PDB entry 4Q6Y | X-ray diffraction, 3.00 A resolution | chains A and B

[Chain A (and B)]
Molecule: Ig gamma-1 chain C region
From: Homo sapiens
Notes: chain B of this document is another copy of the same molecule, construct and numbering; everything in this record applies to it too
UniProt: P01857 (IGHG1_HUMAN); residues 226-446 here correspond to UniProt positions 109-329 (UniProt number = residue number - 117)
Sequence (221 residues; each row starts with the number of its first residue):
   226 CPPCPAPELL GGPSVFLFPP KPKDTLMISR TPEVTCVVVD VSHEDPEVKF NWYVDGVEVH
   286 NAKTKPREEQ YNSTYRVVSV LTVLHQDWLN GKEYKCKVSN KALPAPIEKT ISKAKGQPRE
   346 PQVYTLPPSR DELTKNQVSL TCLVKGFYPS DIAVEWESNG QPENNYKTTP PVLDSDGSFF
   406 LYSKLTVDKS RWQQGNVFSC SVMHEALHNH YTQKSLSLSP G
Disordered / not traced: 226-235, 444-446 (chain B: 226-237, 330, 445-446)
UniProt features mapped onto this chain:
  - glycosylation: Asn297 (N-linked (GlcNAc...) (complex) asparagine)
Disulfide bonds: Cys261-Cys321, Cys367-Cys425
Covalently attached groups: glycan linked to Asn297
From the paper describing this entry:
  - post-translational modification sites: Asn297
  - conformationally variable residues (side-chain flip): Phe241

[How chain A and chain B interact]
Residue-residue contacts (44):
  Tyr349(A) with Ser354(B); Asp356(B); Glu357(B); Lys360(B)
  Thr350(A) with Ser354(B), hydrogen bond (backbone-side chain)
  Leu351(A) with Leu351(B), hydrophobic; Pro352(B); Ser354(B); Thr366(B)
  Ser354(A) with Tyr349(B); Thr350(B); Leu351(B)
  Asp356(A) with Tyr349(B)
  Glu357(A) with Tyr349(B)
  Ser364(A) with Leu368(B); Lys370(B)
  Thr366(A) with Leu351(B); Tyr407(B), hydrogen bond
  Leu368(A) with Ser364(B); Lys409(B)
  Lys370(A) with Glu357(B), salt bridge; Ser364(B), hydrogen bond
  Lys392(A) with Leu398(B); Phe405(B)
  Thr394(A) with Thr394(B); Val397(B)
  Pro395(A) with Pro395(B), hydrophobic
  Val397(A) with Thr394(B); Pro395(B)
  Leu398(A) with Lys392(B)
  Asp399(A) with Lys392(B); Lys409(B), salt bridge
  Ser400(A) with Asn390(B), hydrogen bond; Lys392(B)
  Phe405(A) with Lys392(B); Thr394(B); Lys409(B)
  Tyr407(A) with Thr366(B), hydrogen bond; Tyr407(B), hydrophobic; Lys409(B)
  Lys409(A) with Lys370(B); Asp399(B), salt bridge; Phe405(B); Tyr407(B)
Also at the interface, not in a pair above, chain A (23 interface residues in all): Gln347, Pro352, Lys439
Also at the interface, not in a pair above, chain B (27 interface residues in all): Pro353, Thr393, Ser400, Thr411, Lys439

[Summary]
Chain A and chain B form an interface of 23 and 27 residues respectively; the contacts include 5 hydrogen
bonds and 3 salt bridges. Polar pairs include Lys370(A)-Glu357(B), Asp399(A)-Lys409(B) and
Thr350(A)-Ser354(B). From the paper: a modification site at Asn297(A); conformational variability at
Phe241(A).
Both chains are Ig gamma-1 chain C region (Homo sapiens). Entry 4Q6Y (Crystal structure of a chemoenzymatic
glycoengineered disialylated Fc (di-sFc)) was determined by X-ray diffraction, deposited together with 4Q74
and 4Q7D.
